PDB entry 9IKD | X-ray diffraction, 3.32 A resolution | chains A and G

[Chain A (and G)]
Molecule: Endoribonuclease MazF6
Organism: Mycobacterium tuberculosis
Notes: EC 3.1.27.-; chain G of this document is another copy of the same molecule, construct and numbering; everything in this record applies to it too
UniProtKB: P9WII2 (MAZF6_MYCTO); residues 1-114 here = UniProt positions 1-114
Sequence (118 residues; each row starts with the number of its first residue; numbers below 1 keep their minus sign (Gly-3 is residue -3)):
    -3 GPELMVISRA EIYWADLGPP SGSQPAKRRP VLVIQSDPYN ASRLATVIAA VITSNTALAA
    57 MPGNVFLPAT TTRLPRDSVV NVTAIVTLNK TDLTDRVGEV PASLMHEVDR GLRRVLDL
Not modelled in the structure: -3 to -2, 14-22 (chain G: -3 to 0, 14-22)
Differences from the reference sequence: expression tag (-3 to 0)
From the paper describing this entry:
  - self-association interface (contacts with another copy of this molecule); pairs are residue here / residue on that copy: Arg5-Asp113 (salt bridge), Ser32-Val111 (hydrogen bond), Tyr35-Arg110, Arg109-Leu114
  - contacts within the chain: Arg5-Asp105 (salt bridge)
  - catalytic residues: Arg25, Thr49
  - mutagenesis - T49A, S50A, S50A/N51A, S74A: decreased catalytic activity
  - mutagenesis - K23A/R24A/R25A: abolished catalytic activity
  - mutagenesis - T52A, R72A, D91N: unchanged catalytic activity
  - mutagenesis - S50A (4-5 degC), T52A (4-5 degC): decreased stability

[Chain A / chain G interface]
Contacting residue pairs (50):
  Arg5(A) - Leu112(G)  hydrogen bond (side chain-backbone)
  Arg5(A) - Asp113(G)  salt bridge
  Arg5(A) - Leu114(G)
  Ile30(A) - Leu112(G)
  Gln31(A) - Val111(G)
  Ser32(A) - Arg110(G)  hydrogen bond (side chain-backbone)
  Ser32(A) - Val111(G)  hydrogen bond (backbone-backbone)
  Ser32(A) - Asp113(G)
  Tyr35(A) - Met57(G)  hydrophobic
  Tyr35(A) - Pro58(G)  hydrogen bond (side chain-backbone)
  Tyr35(A) - Gly59(G)
  Tyr35(A) - Arg110(G)
  Tyr35(A) - Val111(G)  hydrophobic
  Leu40(A) - Thr79(G)
  Thr42(A) - Thr79(G)  hydrogen bond (side chain-backbone)
  Ile44(A) - Val78(G)
  Ile44(A) - Thr79(G)
  Ile44(A) - Ile81(G)  hydrophobic
  Ile44(A) - Val111(G)  hydrophobic
  Ile44(A) - Leu112(G)  hydrophobic
  Pro58(A) - Tyr35(G)  hydrogen bond (backbone-side chain)
  Val78(A) - Ile44(G)
  Thr79(A) - Thr42(G)
  Thr79(A) - Ile44(G)
  Thr79(A) - Thr83(G)
  Ala80(A) - Thr83(G)
  Ile81(A) - Ile44(G)  hydrophobic
  Ile81(A) - Thr83(G)  hydrogen bond (backbone-side chain)
  Thr83(A) - Thr79(G)
  Thr83(A) - Ala80(G)
  Thr83(A) - Ile81(G)  hydrogen bond (side chain-backbone)
  Asp105(A) - Leu114(G)
  Leu108(A) - Leu114(G)  hydrophobic
  Arg109(A) - Leu114(G)  hydrogen bond (side chain-backbone)
  Arg110(A) - Ser32(G)  hydrogen bond (backbone-side chain)
  Arg110(A) - Tyr35(G)  hydrogen bond
  Val111(A) - Gln31(G)
  Val111(A) - Ser32(G)  hydrogen bond (backbone-backbone)
  Val111(A) - Tyr35(G)  hydrophobic
  Val111(A) - Ile44(G)  hydrophobic
  Leu112(A) - Arg5(G)  hydrogen bond (backbone-side chain)
  Leu112(A) - Ile30(G)
  Leu112(A) - Ile44(G)  hydrophobic
  Leu112(A) - Leu112(G)  hydrophobic
  Asp113(A) - Arg5(G)
  Asp113(A) - Ser32(G)
  Leu114(A) - Arg5(G)
  Leu114(A) - Asp105(G)
  Leu114(A) - Leu108(G)  hydrophobic
  Leu114(A) - Arg109(G)  hydrogen bond (backbone-side chain)
Interface residues without a listed pair, chain A (24 interface residues in all): Met57, Val82
Interface residues without a listed pair, chain G (25 interface residues in all): Leu40, Val82

[Summary]
The interface between chain A and chain G involves 24 residues on one side and 25 on the other, with 14
hydrogen bonds and 1 salt bridge. Among the polar pairs are Arg5(A)-Asp113(G), Arg5(A)-Leu112(G) and
Ser32(A)-Arg110(G). The paper reports catalytic residues Arg25(A) and Thr49(A); T49A, S50A and S50A/N51A of
chain A, among others, reduce catalytic activity; 8 substitutions were tested in all.
Both chains are Endoribonuclease MazF6 (Mycobacterium tuberculosis). Entry 9IKD (The apo structure of the
MazF-mt3 toxin) was determined by X-ray diffraction together with 8ZWS from the same study.
